PDB entry 8GH2 | electron microscopy, 3.66 A resolution | chains B and D of the 6 polymer chains in the assembly

[Chain B (and D)]
Protein: malate dehydrogenase
Organism: Trypanosoma cruzi strain CL Brener
Notes: chain D of this document is another copy of the same molecule, construct and numbering; everything in this record applies to it too
UniProtKB: Q4DRD8 (Q4DRD8_TRYCC); residue numbers follow UniProt; this construct covers 1-323
Chain sequence (323 residues; row label = number of the first residue in the row):
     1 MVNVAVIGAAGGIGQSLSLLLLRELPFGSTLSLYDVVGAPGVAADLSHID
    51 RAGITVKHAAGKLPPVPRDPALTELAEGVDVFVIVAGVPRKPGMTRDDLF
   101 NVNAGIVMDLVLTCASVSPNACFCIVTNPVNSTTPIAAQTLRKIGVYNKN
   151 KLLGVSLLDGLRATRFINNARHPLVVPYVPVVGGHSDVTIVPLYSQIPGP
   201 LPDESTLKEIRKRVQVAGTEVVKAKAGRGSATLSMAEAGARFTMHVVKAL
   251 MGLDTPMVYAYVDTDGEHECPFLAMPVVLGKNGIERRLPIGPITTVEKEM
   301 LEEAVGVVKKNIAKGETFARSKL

[Interface between chain B and chain D]
Contacting residue pairs (8):
  P173(B) with V278(D); E285(D)
  Y178(B) with P198(D)
  P198(B) with Y178(D)
  P200(B) with L288(D)
  T255(B) with P173(D), hydrogen bond (side chain-backbone)
  M257(B) with L174(D), hydrophobic
  R286(B) with P200(D)
Other interface residues (no listed pair), chain B (10 interface residues in all): V175, V278, L288
Other interface residues (no listed pair), chain D (11 interface residues in all): T255, R286, P289

[In short]
The interface between chain B and chain D involves 10 residues on one side and 11 on the other; the contacts
include 1 hydrogen bond. Its one hydrogen-bonded contact is T255(B)-P173(D).
Chain B and chain D are both malate dehydrogenase (Trypanosoma cruzi strain CL Brener); the structure,
Structure of Trypanosoma (MDH)4-(Pex5)2, close conformation, was determined by electron microscopy (same
publication as 8GGD, 8GGH, 8GH3 and 8GI0).
